Entry 9JH6 (electron microscopy, 2.89 A resolution); this record covers chains S and B of the 6 polymer chains in the assembly.

[Chain S]
Protein: scFv16
From: Homo sapiens
Notes: antibody fragment or engineered binder
Chain sequence (250 residues; each row starts with the number of its first residue):
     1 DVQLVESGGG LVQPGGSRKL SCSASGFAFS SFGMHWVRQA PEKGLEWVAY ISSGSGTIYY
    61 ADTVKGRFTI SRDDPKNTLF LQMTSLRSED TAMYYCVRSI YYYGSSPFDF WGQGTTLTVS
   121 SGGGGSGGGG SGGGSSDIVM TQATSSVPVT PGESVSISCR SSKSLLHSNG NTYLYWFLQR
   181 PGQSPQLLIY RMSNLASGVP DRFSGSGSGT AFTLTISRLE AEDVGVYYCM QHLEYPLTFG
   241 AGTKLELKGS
Not modelled in the structure: 1, 122-134, 248-250

[Chain B]
Protein: Guanine nucleotide-binding protein G(I)/G(S)/G(T) subunit beta-1
From: Homo sapiens
UniProtKB: P62873 (GBB1_HUMAN); residue numbers follow UniProt; this construct covers 2-340
Chain sequence (358 residues; row label = number of the first residue in the row; numbers below 1 keep their minus sign (Met-17 is residue -17)):
   -17 MHHHHHHLEV LFQGPGSSQS ELDQLRQEAE QLKNQIRDAR KACADATLSQ ITNNIDPVGR
    43 IQMRTRRTLR GHLAKIYAMH WGTDSRLLVS ASQDGKLIIW DSYTTNKVHA IPLRSSWVMT
   103 CAYAPSGNYV ACGGLDNICS IYNLKTREGN VRVSRELAGH TGYLSCCRFL DDNQIVTSSG
   163 DTTCALWDIE TGQQTTTFTG HTGDVMSLSL APDTRLFVSG ACDASAKLWD VREGMCRQTF
   223 TGHESDINAI CFFPNGNAFA TGSDDATCRL FDLRADQELM TYSHDNIICG ITSVSFSKSG
   283 RLLLAGYDDF NCNVWDALKA DRAGVLAGHD NRVSCLGVTD DGMAVATGSW DSFLKIWN
Not modelled in the structure: -17 to 2
Sequence notes: initiating methionine (-17); expression tag (-16 to 1)

[How chain S and chain B interact]
Pairs across the interface (12):
  Val2(S) with Arg129(B)
  Gly26(S) with Glu130(B)
  Phe27(S) with Glu130(B)
  Ala28(S) with Glu130(B), hydrogen bond (backbone-side chain); Gly131(B)
  Phe32(S) with Gly131(B)
  Arg98(S) with Arg129(B)
  Tyr102(S) with Val90(B), hydrophobic
  Tyr103(S) with Arg68(B); Leu69(B), hydrophobic; Asp83(B)
  Phe110(S) with Arg129(B)
Interface residues without a listed pair, chain B (10 interface residues in all): Asp66, His91, Asn132

[Overview]
Chain S and chain B form an interface of 9 and 10 residues respectively, with 1 hydrogen bond. Its one
hydrogen-bonded contact is Ala28(S)-Glu130(B).
Here chain S is scFv16 and chain B is Guanine nucleotide-binding protein G(I)/G(S)/G(T) subunit beta-1, both
from Homo sapiens. Entry 9JH6 (Activation mechanism of CYSLTR2 by C20:0) was determined by electron microscopy
(same publication as 9JH5).
